PDB entry 8U9R | X-ray diffraction, 3.34 A resolution | chains B and J of the 14 polymer chains in the assembly

== Chain B ==
Name: DNA-directed RNA polymerase subunit beta
From: Saccharomyces cerevisiae
Notes: EC 2.7.7.6
UniProt: A0A6A5Q4H2 (A0A6A5Q4H2_YEASX); residues 1-1224 here = UniProt positions 1-1224
Amino-acid sequence (1224 residues; row label = number of the first residue in the row):
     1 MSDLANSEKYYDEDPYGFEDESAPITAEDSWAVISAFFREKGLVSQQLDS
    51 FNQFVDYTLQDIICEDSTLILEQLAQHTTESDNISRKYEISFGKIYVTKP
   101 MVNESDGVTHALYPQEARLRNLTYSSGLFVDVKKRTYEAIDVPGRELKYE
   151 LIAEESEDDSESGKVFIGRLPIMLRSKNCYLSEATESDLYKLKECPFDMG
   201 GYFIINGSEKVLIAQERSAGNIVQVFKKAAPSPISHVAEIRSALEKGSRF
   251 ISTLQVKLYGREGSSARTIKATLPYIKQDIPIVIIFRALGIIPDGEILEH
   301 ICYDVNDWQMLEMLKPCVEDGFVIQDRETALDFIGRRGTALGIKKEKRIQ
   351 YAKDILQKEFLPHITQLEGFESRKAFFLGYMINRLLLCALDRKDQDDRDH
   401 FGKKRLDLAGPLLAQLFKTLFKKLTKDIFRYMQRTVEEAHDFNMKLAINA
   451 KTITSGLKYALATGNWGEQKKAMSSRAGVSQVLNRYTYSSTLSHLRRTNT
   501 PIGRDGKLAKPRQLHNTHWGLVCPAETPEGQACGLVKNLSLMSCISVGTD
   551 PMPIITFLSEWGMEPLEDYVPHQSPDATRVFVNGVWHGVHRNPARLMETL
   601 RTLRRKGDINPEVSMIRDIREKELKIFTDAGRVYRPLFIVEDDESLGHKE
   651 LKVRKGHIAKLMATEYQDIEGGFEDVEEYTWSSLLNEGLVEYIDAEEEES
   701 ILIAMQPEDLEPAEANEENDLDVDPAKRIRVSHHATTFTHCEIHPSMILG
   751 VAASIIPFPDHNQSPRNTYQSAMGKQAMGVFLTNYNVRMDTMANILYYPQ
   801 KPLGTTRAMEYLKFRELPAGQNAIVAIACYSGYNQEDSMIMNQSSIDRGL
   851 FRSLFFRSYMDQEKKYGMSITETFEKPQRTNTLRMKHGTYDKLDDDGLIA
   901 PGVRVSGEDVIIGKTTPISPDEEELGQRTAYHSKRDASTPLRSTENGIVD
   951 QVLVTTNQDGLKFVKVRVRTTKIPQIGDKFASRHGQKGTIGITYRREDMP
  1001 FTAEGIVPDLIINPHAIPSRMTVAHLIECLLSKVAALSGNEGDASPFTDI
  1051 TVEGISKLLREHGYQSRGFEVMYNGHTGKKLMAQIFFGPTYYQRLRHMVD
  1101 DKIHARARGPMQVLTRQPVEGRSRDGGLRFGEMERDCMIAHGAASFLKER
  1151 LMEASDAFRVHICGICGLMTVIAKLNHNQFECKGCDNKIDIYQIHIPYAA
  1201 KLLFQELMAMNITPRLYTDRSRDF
Unresolved in the structure: 1-19, 65-89, 133-164, 247, 336-347, 434-445, 503-509, 643-650, 667-679, 713-725, 879-883, 917-933
Bound ions: Zn2+: Cys1163, Cys1166, Cys1182, Cys1185
Ligand contacts: ATP (adenosine-5'-triphosphate): Arg766, Asp837, Gly985, Lys987, Ser1019, Arg1020
Reported in the primary citation:
  - mutagenesis - E529A, E529D, Y769F: increased catalytic activity (citing earlier work)
  - mutagenesis - E529Q: decreased catalytic activity (citing earlier work)

== Chain J ==
Name: DNA-directed RNA polymerases II subunit RPABC5
From: Saccharomyces cerevisiae
UniProt: A0A6A5Q7Q6 (A0A6A5Q7Q6_YEASX); numbering as in UniProt (aligned over 1-70)
Amino-acid sequence (70 residues; row label = number of the first residue in the row):
     1 MIVPVRCFSCGKVVGDKWESYLNLLQEDELDEGTALSRLGLKRYCCRRMI
    51 LTHVDLIEKFLRYNPLEKRD
Unresolved in the structure: 66-70
Bound ions: Zn2+: Cys7, Cys10, Cys45, Cys46

== How chain B and chain J interact ==
Residue-residue contacts (65):
  Ser187(B) - Arg62(J)
  Tyr190(B) - Lys59(J)
  Tyr190(B) - Arg62(J)
  Tyr190(B) - Tyr63(J)
  Lys191(B) - Asn64(J)  hydrogen bond
  Lys193(B) - Tyr63(J)
  Glu194(B) - Tyr63(J)
  Phe197(B) - Lys59(J)
  Val780(B) - Leu56(J)  hydrophobic
  Thr783(B) - Phe60(J)
  Thr783(B) - Tyr63(J)  hydrogen bond
  Asn784(B) - Tyr63(J)
  Tyr785(B) - Met1(J)  hydrogen bond
  Tyr785(B) - Phe60(J)  hydrophobic
  Tyr797(B) - Met1(J)
  Tyr798(B) - Met1(J)
  Tyr798(B) - Ile2(J)
  Tyr798(B) - Pro4(J)  hydrophobic
  Pro799(B) - Met1(J)
  Pro799(B) - Val54(J)
  Gln800(B) - Thr52(J)  hydrogen bond
  Lys801(B) - Leu51(J)
  Lys801(B) - Thr52(J)  hydrogen bond (backbone-backbone)
  Lys801(B) - Val54(J)
  Leu803(B) - Thr52(J)
  Arg815(B) - Val54(J)
  Glu816(B) - Leu56(J)
  Pro818(B) - Val54(J)  hydrophobic
  Gln821(B) - Phe8(J)
  Asn822(B) - Arg48(J)  hydrogen bond (backbone-side chain)
  Asn822(B) - Thr52(J)
  Ala823(B) - Arg48(J)
  Ile824(B) - Ser9(J)
  Ile824(B) - Tyr44(J)  hydrophobic
  Ile824(B) - Cys45(J)  hydrophobic
  Ile824(B) - Arg48(J)
  Ser845(B) - Phe8(J)  hydrogen bond (side chain-backbone)
  Ser845(B) - Ser9(J)
  Arg848(B) - Cys7(J)
  Arg848(B) - Phe8(J)  hydrogen bond (side chain-backbone)
  Leu850(B) - Phe8(J)  hydrophobic
  Arg996(B) - Ser9(J)
  Arg996(B) - Cys10(J)
  Glu1004(B) - Arg43(J)
  Ile1006(B) - Arg43(J)
  Ile1006(B) - Tyr44(J)  hydrophobic
  Val1007(B) - Ser9(J)
  Asp1009(B) - Phe8(J)
  Asp1009(B) - Ser9(J)  hydrogen bond
  Asp1009(B) - Arg48(J)  salt bridge
  Lys1033(B) - Tyr44(J)
  Ala1035(B) - Leu51(J)
  Ala1036(B) - Arg47(J)
  Leu1037(B) - Tyr44(J)  hydrophobic
  Leu1037(B) - Arg47(J)
  Ser1038(B) - Asp31(J)
  Ser1038(B) - Gly33(J)
  Gly1039(B) - Glu32(J)
  Gly1039(B) - Gly33(J)
  Gly1039(B) - Leu51(J)
  Asn1040(B) - Asp31(J)
  Asn1040(B) - Glu32(J)
  Tyr1064(B) - Tyr44(J)
  Glu1070(B) - Tyr44(J)  hydrogen bond
  Phe1087(B) - Tyr44(J)
Other interface residues (no listed pair), chain B (48 interface residues in all): Cys195, Pro196, Leu817, Ser844, Gly849, Gly1088, Pro1089
Other interface residues (no listed pair), chain J (31 interface residues in all): Val3, Val5, Arg6, Gly11, Leu36, Met49, His53

== Summary ==
The interface between chain B and chain J involves 48 residues on one side and 31 on the other; the contacts
include 10 hydrogen bonds and 1 salt bridge. Polar pairs include Asp1009(B)-Arg48(J), Lys191(B)-Asn64(J) and
Thr783(B)-Tyr63(J). From the paper: E529A, E529D and Y769F of chain B increase catalytic activity; E529Q of
chain B reduces catalytic activity.
Chain B is DNA-directed RNA polymerase subunit beta and chain J is DNA-directed RNA polymerases II subunit
RPABC5, both from Saccharomyces cerevisiae; the structure, Structural basis of transcription: RNA polymerase
II substrate binding and metal coordination using a free-electron laser, was determined by X-ray diffraction
(same publication as 9BVT, 9BW0 and 8U9X).
